PDB entry 8TND | X-ray diffraction, 1.29 A resolution | chains A and B of the 3 polymer chains in the assembly

Chain A (and B):
Protein: De novo designed protein
Organism: synthetic construct
Notes: chain B of this document is another copy of the same molecule, construct and numbering; everything in this record applies to it too
Amino-acid sequence (147 residues; each row starts with the number of its first residue):
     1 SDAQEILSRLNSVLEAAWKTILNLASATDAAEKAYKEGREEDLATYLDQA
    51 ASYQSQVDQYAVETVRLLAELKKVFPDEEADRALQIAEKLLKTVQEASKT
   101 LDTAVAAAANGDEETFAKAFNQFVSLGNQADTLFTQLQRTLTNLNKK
Ligand contacts: Veliparib (78P; (2R)-2-(7-carbamoyl-1H-benzimidazol-2-yl)-2-methylpyrrolidinium): Ile21, Leu24, Ala25, Thr28, Gln54, Val57, Val94, Ala97, Phe123, Gly127, Asn128, Ala130, Asp131

How chain A and chain B interact:
Pairs across the interface (23; chain A residue first):
  Glu40(A) - Lys73(B)  salt bridge
  Ala44(A) - Arg66(B)  hydrogen bond (backbone-side chain)
  Asp48(A) - Gln59(B)  hydrogen bond
  Asp48(A) - Arg66(B)  salt bridge
  Ser55(A) - Ser55(B)  hydrogen bond
  Asp58(A) - Asp102(B)
  Gln59(A) - Asp48(B)  hydrogen bond
  Val62(A) - Val105(B)  hydrophobic
  Val65(A) - Ala109(B)
  Arg66(A) - Ala44(B)  hydrogen bond (side chain-backbone)
  Arg66(A) - Asp48(B)  salt bridge
  Glu88(A) - Asn110(B)  hydrogen bond
  Leu91(A) - Ala106(B)  hydrophobic
  Gln95(A) - Asp102(B)  hydrogen bond (side chain-backbone)
  Gln95(A) - Ala106(B)
  Lys99(A) - Lys99(B)
  Asp102(A) - Gln95(B)  hydrogen bond (backbone-side chain)
  Val105(A) - Val62(B)  hydrophobic
  Ala106(A) - Leu91(B)  hydrophobic
  Ala106(A) - Gln95(B)
  Ala109(A) - Val65(B)
  Ala109(A) - Arg66(B)
  Asn110(A) - Glu88(B)  hydrogen bond
Interface residues without a listed pair, chain A (22 interface residues in all): Ala69, Lys73, Ser98, Thr103
Interface residues without a listed pair, chain B (22 interface residues in all): Glu40, Asp58, Ala69, Ser98, Thr103

In short:
The chain A/chain B interface involves 22 residues from each chain; the contacts include 9 hydrogen bonds and
3 salt bridges. Polar contacts include Glu40(A)-Lys73(B), Asp48(A)-Arg66(B) and Ala44(A)-Arg66(B). Bound to
chain A: Veliparib.
Both chains are De novo designed protein (synthetic construct). Entry 8TND (De novo designed protein binds
poly ADP ribose polymerase inhibitors (PARPi) - holo veliparib) was determined by X-ray diffraction (same
publication as 8TN1, 8TN6, 8TNB and 8TNC).
